PDB entry 8XJ6 | electron microscopy, 3.32 A resolution | chains D and E of the 6 polymer chains in the assembly

== Chain D (and E) ==
Protein: Monkeypox virus E5
From: Monkeypox virus
Notes: chain E of this document is another copy of the same molecule, construct and numbering; everything in this record applies to it too
UniProt: Q5IXS3 (Q5IXS3_MONPV); residue numbers follow UniProt; this construct covers 1-785
Chain sequence (785 residues; numbered 1 to 785; the number before each row is that of its first residue):
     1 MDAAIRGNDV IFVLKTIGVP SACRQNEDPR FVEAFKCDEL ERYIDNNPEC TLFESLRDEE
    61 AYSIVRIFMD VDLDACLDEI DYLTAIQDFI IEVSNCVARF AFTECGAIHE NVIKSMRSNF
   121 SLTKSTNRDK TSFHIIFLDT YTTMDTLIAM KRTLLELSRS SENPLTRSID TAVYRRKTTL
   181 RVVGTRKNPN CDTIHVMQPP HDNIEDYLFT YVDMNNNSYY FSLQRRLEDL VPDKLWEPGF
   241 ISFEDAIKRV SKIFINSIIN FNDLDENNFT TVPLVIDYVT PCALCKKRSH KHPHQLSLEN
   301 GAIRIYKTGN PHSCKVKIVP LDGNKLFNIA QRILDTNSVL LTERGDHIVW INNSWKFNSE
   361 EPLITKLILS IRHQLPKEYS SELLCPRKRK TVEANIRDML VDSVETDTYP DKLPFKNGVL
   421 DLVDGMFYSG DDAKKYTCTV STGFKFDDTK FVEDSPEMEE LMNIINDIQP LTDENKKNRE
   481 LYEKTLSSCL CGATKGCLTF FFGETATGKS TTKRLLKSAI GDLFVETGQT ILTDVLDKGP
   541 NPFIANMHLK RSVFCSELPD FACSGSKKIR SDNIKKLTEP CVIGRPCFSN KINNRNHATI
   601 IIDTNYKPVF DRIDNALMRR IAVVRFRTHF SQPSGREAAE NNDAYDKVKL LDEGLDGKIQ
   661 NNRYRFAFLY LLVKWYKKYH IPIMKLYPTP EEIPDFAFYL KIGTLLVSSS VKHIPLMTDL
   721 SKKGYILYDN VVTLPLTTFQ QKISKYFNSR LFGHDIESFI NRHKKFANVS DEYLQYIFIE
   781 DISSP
Unresolved in the structure: 227-323, 535-540, 584-591, 701-785 (chain E: 1-233, 538-540, 585-590, 704-785)
Ligand contacts: AMP-PNP (ANP; phosphoaminophosphonic acid-adenylate ester): I464, D467, I468, E504, T505, A506, T507, G508, K509, S510, T511, K513, N605, F630, K649, L650, L651, D652, L655, D656
What the authors report for this chain:
  - Zn2+ coordination: H290
  - mutagenesis - R585A (less than 3%), F588A (less than 3%): decreased catalytic activity on forked DNA
  - mutagenesis - T511A: unchanged catalytic activity
  - mutagenesis - T505A (40%-60%), T507A (40%-60%), K509A, S510A, N605A, R619A/R620A, F630A, L655A (40%-60%): decreased catalytic activity

== Interface between chain D and chain E ==
Pairs across the interface - 54 pairs, chain D then chain E:
  L73(D) - R304(E)
  D74(D) - R304(E)  salt bridge
  C76(D) - H312(E)  hydrogen bond
  D81(D) - K315(E)
  D88(D) - P376(E)
  E92(D) - P376(E)
  N95(D) - D335(E)
  N95(D) - T336(E)  hydrogen bond
  C96(D) - D335(E)  hydrogen bond (backbone-side chain)
  R99(D) - L334(E)
  R99(D) - D335(E)
  R99(D) - N337(E)  hydrogen bond
  F102(D) - N337(E)
  H109(D) - D335(E)  hydrogen bond (side chain-backbone)
  H109(D) - T336(E)
  H109(D) - N337(E)
  E110(D) - D431(E)
  E110(D) - K434(E)  salt bridge
  N111(D) - K435(E)
  K114(D) - D432(E)  salt bridge
  R128(D) - H312(E)  hydrogen bond
  L157(D) - R332(E)
  R159(D) - N300(E)  hydrogen bond
  S160(D) - N328(E)  hydrogen bond
  S160(D) - R332(E)  hydrogen bond
  S161(D) - R332(E)
  E162(D) - I318(E)
  E162(D) - E378(E)
  P164(D) - I318(E)  hydrophobic
  R167(D) - E299(E)
  R167(D) - N300(E)  hydrogen bond (backbone-side chain)
  R167(D) - G301(E)
  R167(D) - A302(E)
  I351(D) - V401(E)  hydrophobic
  N352(D) - V401(E)
  T365(D) - D398(E)
  K366(D) - R397(E)
  K366(D) - D398(E)
  K366(D) - L400(E)  hydrogen bond (side chain-backbone)
  L369(D) - D398(E)
  L369(D) - M399(E)  hydrophobic
  R372(D) - F327(E)
  K377(D) - G239(E)  hydrogen bond (side chain-backbone)
  L384(D) - N324(E)
  L384(D) - F327(E)  hydrophobic
  P386(D) - T391(E)
  P386(D) - N395(E)
  R389(D) - N395(E)  hydrogen bond
  R389(D) - D398(E)  salt bridge
  P542(D) - D537(E)
  F543(D) - D537(E)
  N546(D) - I592(E)
  E557(D) - K575(E)
  E557(D) - D614(E)
Interface residues without a listed pair, chain D (48 interface residues in all): A75, L77, D78, I91, I108, S158, N163, I169, C385, K390, T505, P559
Interface residues without a listed pair, chain E (47 interface residues in all): F240, P311, P320, D322, G323, L340, Q374, Y379, A394, D402, V404, R612, N615

== Overview ==
The interface between chain D and chain E involves 48 residues on one side and 47 on the other; the contacts
include 13 hydrogen bonds and 4 salt bridges. Among the polar pairs are D74(D)-R304(E), E110(D)-K434(E) and
K114(D)-D432(E). The paper reports that T505A, T507A and K509A of chain D, among others, reduce catalytic
activity; Zn2+ coordination by H290(D); 11 substitutions were tested in all.
Chain D and chain E are both Monkeypox virus E5 (Monkeypox virus); the structure, The Cryo-EM structure of
MPXV E5 apo conformation, was determined by electron microscopy together with 8XIF, 8XIG, 8XJ7 and 8XJ8 from
the same study.
